Entry 8TEP (electron microscopy, 3.50 A resolution); this record covers chains K and L of the 26 polymer chains in the assembly.

# Chain K (and L)
Molecule: Major capsid protein
Source organism: Human herpesvirus 5 strain AD169
Notes: chain L of this document is another copy of the same molecule, construct and numbering; everything in this record applies to it too
UniProtKB: P16729 (MCP_HCMVA); numbering as in UniProt (aligned over 1-1370)
Chain sequence (1370 residues; row label = number of the first residue in the row):
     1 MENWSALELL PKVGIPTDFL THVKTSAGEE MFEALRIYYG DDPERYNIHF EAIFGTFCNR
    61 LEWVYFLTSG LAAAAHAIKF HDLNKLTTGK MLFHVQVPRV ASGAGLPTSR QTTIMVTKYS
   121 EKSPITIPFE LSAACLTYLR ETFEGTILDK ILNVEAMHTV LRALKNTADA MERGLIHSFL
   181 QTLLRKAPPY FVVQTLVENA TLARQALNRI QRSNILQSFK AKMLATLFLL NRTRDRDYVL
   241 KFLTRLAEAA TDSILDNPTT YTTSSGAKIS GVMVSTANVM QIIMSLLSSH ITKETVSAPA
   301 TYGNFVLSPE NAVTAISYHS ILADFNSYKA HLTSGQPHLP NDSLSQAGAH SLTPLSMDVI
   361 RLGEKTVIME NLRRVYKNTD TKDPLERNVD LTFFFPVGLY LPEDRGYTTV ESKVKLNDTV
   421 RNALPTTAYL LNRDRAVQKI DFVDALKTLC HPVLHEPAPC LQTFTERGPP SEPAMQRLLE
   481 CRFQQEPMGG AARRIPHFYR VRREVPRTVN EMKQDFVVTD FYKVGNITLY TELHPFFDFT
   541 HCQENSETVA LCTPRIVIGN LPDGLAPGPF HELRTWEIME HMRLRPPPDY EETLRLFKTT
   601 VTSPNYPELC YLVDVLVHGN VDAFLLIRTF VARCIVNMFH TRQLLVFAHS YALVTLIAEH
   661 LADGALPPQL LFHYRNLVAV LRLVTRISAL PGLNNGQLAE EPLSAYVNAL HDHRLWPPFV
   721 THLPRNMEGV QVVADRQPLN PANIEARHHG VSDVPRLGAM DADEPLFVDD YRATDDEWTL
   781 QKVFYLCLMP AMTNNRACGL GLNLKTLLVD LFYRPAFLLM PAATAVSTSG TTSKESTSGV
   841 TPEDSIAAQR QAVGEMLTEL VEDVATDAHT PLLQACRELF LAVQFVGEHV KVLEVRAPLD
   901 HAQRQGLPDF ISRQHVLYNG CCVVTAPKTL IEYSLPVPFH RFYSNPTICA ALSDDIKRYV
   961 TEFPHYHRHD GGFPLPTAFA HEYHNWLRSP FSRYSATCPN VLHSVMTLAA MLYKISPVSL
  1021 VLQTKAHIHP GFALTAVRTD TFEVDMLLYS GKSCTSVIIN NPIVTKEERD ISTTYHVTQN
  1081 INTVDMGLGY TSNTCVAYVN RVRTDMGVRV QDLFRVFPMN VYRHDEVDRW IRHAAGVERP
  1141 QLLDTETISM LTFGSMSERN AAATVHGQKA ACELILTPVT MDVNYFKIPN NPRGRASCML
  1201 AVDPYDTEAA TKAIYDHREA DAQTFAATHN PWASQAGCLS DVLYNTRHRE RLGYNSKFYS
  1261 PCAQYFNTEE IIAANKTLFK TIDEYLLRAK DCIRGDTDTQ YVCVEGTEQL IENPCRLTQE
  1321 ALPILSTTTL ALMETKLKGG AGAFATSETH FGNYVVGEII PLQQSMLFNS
Unresolved in the structure: 1-44, 141-149, 823-841 (chain L: 825-844)
Cystine bridges: Cys1292-Cys1303

# Chain K / chain L interface
Contacting residue pairs (183):
  Lys85(K) with Ile48(L); His49(L); Phe50(L), hydrogen bond (backbone-backbone)
  Leu86(K) with Phe50(L), hydrophobic; Ala52(L), hydrophobic
  Thr87(K) with Phe50(L), hydrogen bond (backbone-backbone)
  Thr88(K) with Glu51(L)
  Gly89(K) with Glu51(L)
  Lys90(K) with Glu51(L), salt bridge; Ile53(L); Phe54(L), hydrogen bond (backbone-backbone)
  Met91(K) with Gly55(L); Phe57(L), hydrophobic
  Leu92(K) with Ile53(L), hydrophobic; Gly55(L); Thr56(L); Phe57(L), hydrogen bond (backbone-backbone)
  Phe93(K) with Phe57(L), hydrophobic
  His94(K) with Phe57(L), hydrogen bond (backbone-backbone); Cys58(L); Asn59(L), hydrogen bond (backbone-backbone)
  Val95(K) with Asn59(L)
  Gln96(K) with Leu61(L)
  Pro98(K) with Leu61(L), hydrophobic; Arg173(L); Thr379(L), hydrogen bond (backbone-side chain)
  Arg99(K) with Ile127(L); Pro128(L), hydrogen bond (side chain-backbone); Phe129(L); Asn166(L), hydrogen bond; Ala170(L); Thr379(L)
  Val100(K) with Arg173(L); Gly174(L); Thr379(L), hydrogen bond (backbone-side chain); Thr381(L)
  Ala101(K) with Ile125(L), hydrophobic; Thr126(L); Ile127(L), hydrophobic; Ala170(L); Gly174(L)
  Ser102(K) with Ile125(L); Thr126(L)
  Gly103(K) with Pro124(L)
  Leu106(K) with Gly1306(L); Thr1307(L)
  Thr108(K) with Pro128(L)
  Ser109(K) with Asp380(L)
  Arg110(K) with Pro128(L); Glu130(L), salt bridge; Thr1074(L)
  Gln111(K) with Phe129(L)
  Thr201(K) with Arg373(L); Glu386(L), hydrogen bond
  Leu202(K) with Glu386(L); Glu1043(L)
  Arg204(K) with Asp380(L), hydrogen bond (side chain-backbone); Lys382(L)
  Gln205(K) with Asp380(L)
  Asn208(K) with Asp1296(L), hydrogen bond
  Arg209(K) with Asn1160(L), hydrogen bond; Thr1164(L); Asp1298(L), salt bridge
  Ile210(K) with Gln1168(L)
  Ser213(K) with Arg433(L); Thr1164(L), hydrogen bond (side chain-backbone); His1166(L)
  Asn214(K) with Arg433(L), hydrogen bond; Arg1101(L), hydrogen bond; Val1102(L)
  Leu216(K) with Val1165(L), hydrophobic
  Gln217(K) with Arg433(L); Asp434(L)
  Ser218(K) with Ser1370(L)
  Ala221(K) with Ser1370(L)
  Lys222(K) with Ser1370(L)
  Ile254(K) with Phe57(L), hydrophobic
  Ala315(K) with His49(L); Phe50(L), hydrophobic
  Ile316(K) with Ala6(L); Leu9(L), hydrophobic; Leu10(L), hydrophobic; Ile48(L), hydrophobic
  Ser317(K) with Asn3(L), hydrogen bond (backbone-side chain); Ala6(L)
  His319(K) with His49(L), hydrogen bond (side chain-backbone); Phe50(L); Glu51(L), hydrogen bond (backbone-backbone)
  Ser320(K) with Phe50(L)
  Ile321(K) with Phe50(L), hydrophobic; Ala52(L); Ile53(L), hydrogen bond (backbone-backbone)
  Leu322(K) with Ile53(L)
  Ala323(K) with Ile53(L), hydrogen bond (backbone-backbone); Phe54(L)
  Tyr328(K) with Gly55(L); Thr56(L), hydrogen bond
  Leu332(K) with Ile151(L), hydrophobic
  Gly335(K) with Val154(L); His158(L)
  Pro337(K) with His158(L)
  Asp342(K) with Phe57(L)
  Ser343(K) with Phe54(L), hydrogen bond (side chain-backbone)
  Asp404(K) with Arg421(L); Asn422(L)
  Arg405(K) with Arg421(L); Asn422(L); Thr427(L); Tyr429(L), hydrogen bond; Thr1329(L)
  Gly406(K) with Leu416(L); Asn417(L), hydrogen bond (backbone-backbone); Asn422(L)
  Tyr407(K) with Lys415(L); Leu1330(L); Ala1331(L), hydrophobic; Glu1334(L)
  Thr408(K) with Val414(L); Lys415(L), hydrogen bond (backbone-backbone)
  Thr409(K) with Lys413(L); Glu1334(L); Thr1335(L); Lys1338(L)
  Ala474(K) with His1133(L), hydrogen bond (backbone-side chain)
  Arg477(K) with His1133(L)
  Glu504(K) with Gln697(L)
  Arg507(K) with Asn695(L), hydrogen bond
  Asp515(K) with Gly692(L)
  Val517(K) with Lys1025(L); His1027(L)
  Thr519(K) with His1027(L)
  Asp520(K) with Val443(L)
  Lys523(K) with Asp441(L), salt bridge
  Ile527(K) with His1133(L)
  Glu572(K) with Arg583(L), salt bridge
  Asn605(K) with Ala658(L); Ala662(L)
  Arg642(K) with Ala662(L), hydrogen bond (side chain-backbone); Asp663(L), hydrogen bond (side chain-backbone)
  Gln643(K) with Pro668(L); Phe672(L)
  Arg796(K) with Arg686(L)
  Lys928(K) with Glu659(L), salt bridge
  Thr961(K) with Arg725(L), hydrogen bond
  Phe963(K) with Gln697(L)
  Pro964(K) with Pro702(L), hydrophobic
  His965(K) with Asn695(L); Gly696(L), hydrogen bond (side chain-backbone); Gln697(L); Pro702(L)
  Arg968(K) with Pro691(L); Asn694(L); Asn695(L)
  His969(K) with Arg686(L)
  Asp970(K) with Pro691(L)
  Arg993(K) with Gly692(L), hydrogen bond (side chain-backbone)
  Tyr994(K) with Arg583(L)
  Ala996(K) with Arg686(L)
  Thr997(K) with Met582(L); Arg583(L)
  Pro999(K) with Arg583(L)
  Asp1182(K) with Lys439(L), salt bridge
  Asn1184(K) with Val437(L); Lys439(L); Leu1330(L)
  Lys1187(K) with Glu1334(L), salt bridge
  Ile1188(K) with Ala436(L), hydrophobic
  Ala1201(K) with Thr1164(L)
  Val1202(K) with Ala1162(L); Ala1163(L), hydrophobic
  Ala1213(K) with Ala1162(L), hydrophobic; Ala1163(L), hydrophobic
  Ala1222(K) with Val1165(L), hydrophobic
  Gln1223(K) with Val1165(L); His1166(L)
  Phe1225(K) with Gln438(L); Asp1105(L); Arg1109(L); His1166(L)
  Ser1347(K) with Glu1334(L); Lys1338(L)
  Thr1349(K) with Glu1334(L)
  Phe1351(K) with Asn417(L)
Also at the interface, not in a pair above, chain K (126 interface residues in all): Asp82, Val97, Ala104, Glu198, Asn199, Ala200, Arg245, Phe305, Val313, His338, Glu403, Pro473, Thr599, Thr602, Ser603, Pro604, Thr641, Leu644, Cys998, Val1084, Ala1209, Lys1212, Arg1218, Glu1219, Thr1224, Thr1346, Glu1348
Also at the interface, not in a pair above, chain L (120 interface residues in all): Ser5, Arg162, His177, Ile282, Asn378, Arg435, Gly664, Leu671, Arg675, Arg682, Leu693, Asp775, His1076, Tyr1098, Asn1100, Arg1103, Gly1136, Arg1139, Gly1167, Gly1295, Thr1297, Asn1369

# Overview
126 residues of chain K face 120 of chain L across their interface; the contacts include 34 hydrogen bonds and
8 salt bridges. Polar pairs include Lys90(K)-Glu51(L), Arg110(K)-Glu130(L) and Arg209(K)-Asp1298(L).
Both chains are Major capsid protein (Human herpesvirus 5 strain AD169). Entry 8TEP (Human cytomegalovirus
portal vertex, virion configuration 1 (VC1)) was determined by electron microscopy, deposited together with
8TES, 8TET, 8TEU and 8TEW.
